PDB entry 6FNZ | X-ray diffraction, 2.23 A resolution | chains A and C of the 3 polymer chains in the assembly

Chain A (and C):
Protein: Neuronal migration protein doublecortin
Organism: Homo sapiens
Notes: fragment: C-terminal ubiquitin-like domain; chain C of this document is another copy of the same molecule, construct and numbering; everything in this record applies to it too
UniProt: O43602 (DCX_HUMAN); residues 255-335 here correspond to UniProt positions 174-254 (UniProt number = residue number - 81)
Amino-acid sequence (81 residues; each row starts with the number of its first residue):
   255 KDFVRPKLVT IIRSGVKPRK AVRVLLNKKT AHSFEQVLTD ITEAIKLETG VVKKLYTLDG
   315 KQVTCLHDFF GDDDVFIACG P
Not modelled in the structure: 255-257 (chain C: 255-258)
From the paper describing this entry:
  - conformationally variable residues (domain motion, loop rearrangement): K283, K300
  - contacts within the chain: K271-P272 (backbone contact)
  - self-association interface (contacts with another copy of this molecule); pairs are residue here / residue on that copy: R273-D313 (hydrogen bond), T264, I266, A275, R277, L312, D328, V329
  - binding site for possible peptide: G269, R273, Y310
  - disease-associated variants - R259L, N281K, T284R (proposed by the authors, not directly observed)
  - disease-associated variants - G304E, F324L: decreased stability (proposed by the authors, not directly observed)

Chain A / chain C interface:
Pairs across the interface (89):
  K261(A) with F323(C), hydrogen bond (side chain-backbone); F324(C); G325(C), hydrogen bond (side chain-backbone); D327(C), hydrogen bond (side chain-backbone); D328(C)
  L262(A) with D328(C)
  V263(A) with F323(C), hydrophobic; D328(C); F330(C), hydrophobic
  T264(A) with D328(C), hydrogen bond (backbone-backbone); V329(C); F330(C), hydrogen bond (backbone-backbone)
  I265(A) with F330(C); A332(C), hydrophobic
  I266(A) with F330(C), hydrogen bond (backbone-backbone); I331(C); A332(C), hydrogen bond (backbone-backbone)
  R267(A) with T303(C); A332(C)
  S268(A) with I331(C); A332(C), hydrogen bond (backbone-backbone); C333(C)
  G269(A) with K271(C); P272(C)
  V270(A) with K271(C)
  K271(A) with G269(C); V270(C); K271(C), hydrogen bond (backbone-backbone)
  P272(A) with G269(C)
  L280(A) with F323(C), hydrophobic
  N281(A) with F324(C)
  K282(A) with F324(C)
  A285(A) with L320(C)
  S287(A) with L320(C)
  F288(A) with V317(C); T318(C); C319(C); L320(C)
  V291(A) with L320(C), hydrophobic; F323(C), hydrophobic
  L292(A) with V306(C); K307(C); L309(C), hydrophobic
  T296(A) with V305(C); V306(C), hydrogen bond (side chain-backbone)
  I299(A) with T303(C); V306(C), hydrophobic
  K300(A) with K300(C); T303(C)
  T303(A) with I299(C); K300(C)
  V305(A) with T296(C)
  V306(A) with L292(C); T296(C), hydrogen bond (backbone-side chain); I299(C), hydrophobic
  K307(A) with L292(C)
  L309(A) with L292(C), hydrophobic
  V317(A) with F288(C)
  T318(A) with F288(C)
  C319(A) with F288(C)
  L320(A) with A285(C); H286(C); S287(C); F288(C); V291(C), hydrophobic
  F323(A) with K261(C), hydrogen bond (backbone-side chain); V263(C), hydrophobic; L280(C), hydrophobic; V291(C), hydrophobic
  F324(A) with K261(C); K282(C)
  G325(A) with K261(C), hydrogen bond (backbone-side chain)
  D327(A) with K261(C), hydrogen bond (backbone-side chain)
  D328(A) with K261(C); L262(C); V263(C); T264(C), hydrogen bond (backbone-backbone)
  V329(A) with T264(C)
  F330(A) with V263(C), hydrophobic; T264(C), hydrogen bond (backbone-backbone); I265(C); I266(C), hydrogen bond (backbone-backbone)
  I331(A) with I266(C); S268(C)
  A332(A) with I265(C), hydrophobic; I266(C), hydrogen bond (backbone-backbone); R267(C); S268(C), hydrogen bond (backbone-backbone)
  C333(A) with S268(C)
Other interface residues (no listed pair), chain A (46 interface residues in all): H286, I295, L301, G304
Other interface residues (no listed pair), chain C (46 interface residues in all): N281, I295, L301, G304

Summary:
The chain A/chain C interface involves 46 residues from each chain; the contacts include 19 hydrogen bonds.
Polar pairs include K261(A)-F323(C), K261(A)-G325(C) and K261(A)-D327(C). From the paper: a binding site for
possible peptide at G269(A), R273(A) and Y310(A); G304E and F324L of chain A reduce stability.
Both chains are Neuronal migration protein doublecortin (Homo sapiens). Entry 6FNZ (Crystal Structure of
domain-swapped C-terminal domain of human doublecortin) was determined by X-ray diffraction.
